Entry 4Z1L (X-ray diffraction, 3.00 A resolution); this record covers chains H and Z of the 28 polymer chains in the assembly.

[Chain H]
Name: Proteasome subunit beta type-2
Source organism: Saccharomyces cerevisiae
Notes: EC 3.4.25.1
UniProtKB: P25043 (PSB2_YEAST); residues 1-232 here correspond to UniProt positions 30-261 (UniProt number = residue number + 29)
Amino-acid sequence (232 residues; row label = number of the first residue in the row):
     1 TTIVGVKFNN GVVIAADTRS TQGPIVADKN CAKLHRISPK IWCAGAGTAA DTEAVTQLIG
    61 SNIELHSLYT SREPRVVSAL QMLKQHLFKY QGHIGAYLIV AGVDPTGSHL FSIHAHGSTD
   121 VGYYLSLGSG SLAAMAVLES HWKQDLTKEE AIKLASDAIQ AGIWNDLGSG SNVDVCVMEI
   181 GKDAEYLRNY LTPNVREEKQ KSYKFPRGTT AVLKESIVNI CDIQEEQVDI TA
Disordered / not traced: 227-232
Glycans and other covalent adducts: compound 4KF linked to Thr1
Small-molecule neighbours: 4KF ((2S,3S)-2-{(1R)-2-[(3,5-dimethoxybenzyl)amino]-1-hydroxy-2-oxoethyl}-3-methylpentanoic acid): Arg19, Ser20, Thr21, Lys33, Gly45, Ala46, Gly47, Thr48, Ala49, Thr52, Gly128, Ser129, Gly168
Swiss-Prot annotation at these positions:
  - active site: Thr1 (Nucleophile)

[Chain Z]
Name: Proteasome subunit beta type-6
Source organism: Saccharomyces cerevisiae
Notes: EC 3.4.25.1
UniProtKB: P23724 (PSB6_YEAST); residues 1-222 here correspond to UniProt positions 20-241 (UniProt number = residue number + 19)
Amino-acid sequence (222 residues; each row starts with the number of its first residue):
     1 QFNPYGDNGG TILGIAGEDF AVLAGDTRNI TDYSINSRYE PKVFDCGDNI VMSANGFAAD
    61 GDALVKRFKN SVKWYHFDHN DKKLSINSAA RNIQHLLYGK RFFPYYVHTI IAGLDEDGKG
   121 AVYSFDPVGS YEREQCRAGG AAASLIMPFL DNQVNFKNQY EPGTNGKVKK PLKYLSVEEV
   181 IKLVRDSFTS ATERHIQVGD GLEILIVTKD GVRKEFYELK RD
Metal / ion sites: Mg2+: Thr192, His195, Val198

[Interface between chain H and chain Z]
Contacting residue pairs - 59 pairs, chain H then chain Z:
  Arg19(H) with Ile196(Z); Asp222(Z), salt bridge
  Pro24(H) with Arg194(Z); His195(Z); Ile196(Z), hydrogen bond (backbone-backbone)
  Ile25(H) with Arg194(Z); His195(Z)
  Val26(H) with Glu193(Z); Arg194(Z), hydrogen bond (backbone-side chain); Ile196(Z), hydrophobic
  Ala27(H) with Arg194(Z), hydrogen bond (backbone-side chain)
  Lys29(H) with Glu193(Z), salt bridge; Arg194(Z)
  Ile163(H) with Asp222(Z)
  Trp164(H) with Ile35(Z); Arg38(Z), hydrogen bond (backbone-side chain); Arg221(Z); Asp222(Z)
  Asn165(H) with Tyr33(Z); Arg38(Z)
  Asp166(H) with Tyr33(Z)
  Leu167(H) with Arg28(Z); Ile30(Z), hydrophobic; Asp32(Z); Tyr33(Z), hydrogen bond (backbone-backbone); Ile35(Z), hydrophobic; Ile196(Z)
  Gly168(H) with Tyr33(Z)
  Ser169(H) with Asp222(Z)
  Gly170(H) with Asp222(Z)
  Ser171(H) with Asp222(Z), hydrogen bond (backbone-side chain)
  Asn194(H) with Lys220(Z), hydrogen bond (backbone-side chain); Asp222(Z)
  Arg196(H) with Thr189(Z); Ser190(Z); Glu193(Z)
  Glu197(H) with Arg185(Z), salt bridge
  Lys199(H) with Asp186(Z)
  Gln200(H) with Lys182(Z); Arg185(Z), hydrogen bond; Asp186(Z), hydrogen bond (backbone-side chain)
  Lys201(H) with Glu179(Z); Asp186(Z), hydrogen bond (backbone-side chain)
  Tyr203(H) with Phe149(Z); Gln153(Z); Leu183(Z); Asp186(Z), hydrogen bond
  Phe205(H) with Asn152(Z); Gln153(Z); Gln159(Z)
  Pro206(H) with Pro162(Z), hydrophobic
  Arg207(H) with Pro162(Z)
  Gly208(H) with Pro162(Z)
  Thr209(H) with Asn158(Z); Gln159(Z); Tyr160(Z), hydrogen bond (backbone-backbone)
  Thr210(H) with Asn165(Z)
  Ala211(H) with Gly166(Z)
  Val212(H) with Asn165(Z)
Also at the interface, not in a pair above, chain H (34 interface residues in all): Thr21, Gly23, Asp28, Val195
Also at the interface, not in a pair above, chain Z (33 interface residues in all): Ser34, Leu145, Glu161, Glu218

[Summary]
Chain H and chain Z form an interface of 34 and 33 residues respectively; the contacts include 12 hydrogen
bonds and 3 salt bridges. Polar pairs include Arg19(H)-Asp222(Z), Lys29(H)-Glu193(Z) and Glu197(H)-Arg185(Z).
Compound 4KF is covalently linked to Thr1(H).
Chain H is Proteasome subunit beta type-2 and chain Z is Proteasome subunit beta type-6, both from
Saccharomyces cerevisiae; the structure, Yeast 20S proteasome in complex with belactosin C derivative 3, was
determined by X-ray diffraction.
